Entry 7NJR (electron microscopy, 2.56 A resolution); this record covers chains G and H of the 20 polymer chains in the assembly.

== Chain G ==
Protein: ATP synthase gamma chain
Organism: Mycobacterium smegmatis (strain ATCC 700084 / mc(2)155)
Reference sequence: A0R201 (ATPG_MYCS2); residue numbers follow UniProt; this construct covers 1-307
Chain sequence (307 residues; numbered 1 to 307; the number before each row is that of its first residue):
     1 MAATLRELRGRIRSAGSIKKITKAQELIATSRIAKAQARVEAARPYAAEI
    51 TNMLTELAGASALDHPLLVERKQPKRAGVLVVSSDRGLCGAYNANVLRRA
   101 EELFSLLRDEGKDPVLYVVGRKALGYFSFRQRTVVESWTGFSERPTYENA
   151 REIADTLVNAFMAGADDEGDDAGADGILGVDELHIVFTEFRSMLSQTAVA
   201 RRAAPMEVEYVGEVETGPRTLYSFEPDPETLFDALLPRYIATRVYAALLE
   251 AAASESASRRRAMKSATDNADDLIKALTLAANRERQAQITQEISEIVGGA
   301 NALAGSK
Unresolved in the structure: 1-2, 215-219, 305-307

== Chain H ==
Protein: ATP synthase epsilon chain
Organism: Mycobacterium smegmatis (strain ATCC 700084 / mc(2)155)
Reference sequence: A0R1Z9 (ATPE_MYCS2); numbering as in UniProt (aligned over 1-121)
Chain sequence (121 residues; numbered 1 to 121; the number before each row is that of its first residue):
     1 MADLNVEIVAVERELWSGPATFVFTRTTAGEIGILPRHIPLVAQLVDDAM
    51 VRVEREGEDDLRIAVDGGFLSVTEETVRILVENAQFESEIDADAAKEDAA
   101 SDDERTAAWGRARLRALGQID
Unresolved in the structure: 1-2, 121

== Interface between chain G and chain H ==
Residue-residue contacts (46; chain G residue first):
  Arg-39(G) / Glu-12(H)  salt bridge
  Ala-42(G) / Glu-12(H)
  Ala-43(G) / Val-11(H)
  Ala-43(G) / Glu-12(H)  hydrogen bond (backbone-backbone)
  Tyr-46(G) / Val-9(H)  hydrophobic
  Tyr-46(G) / Ala-10(H)
  Tyr-46(G) / Val-11(H)  hydrophobic
  Tyr-46(G) / Leu-80(H)  hydrophobic
  Glu-49(G) / Leu-80(H)
  Met-53(G) / Val-42(H)  hydrophobic
  Met-53(G) / Leu-70(H)
  Met-53(G) / Ser-71(H)
  Met-53(G) / Leu-80(H)  hydrophobic
  Thr-146(G) / Glu-12(H)
  Tyr-147(G) / Val-11(H)  hydrophobic
  Tyr-147(G) / Glu-12(H)  hydrogen bond (backbone-side chain)
  Tyr-147(G) / Glu-82(H)
  Glu-148(G) / Asn-83(H)
  Arg-151(G) / Glu-82(H)  salt bridge
  Arg-151(G) / Arg-105(H)
  Tyr-222(G) / Pro-40(H)  hydrophobic
  Tyr-222(G) / Val-42(H)  hydrophobic
  Tyr-222(G) / Thr-73(H)  hydrogen bond
  Ser-223(G) / Ile-39(H)
  Ser-223(G) / Pro-40(H)  hydrogen bond (side chain-backbone)
  Ser-223(G) / Leu-41(H)
  Ser-223(G) / Val-42(H)  hydrogen bond (backbone-backbone)
  Phe-224(G) / Val-42(H)
  Glu-225(G) / Thr-27(H)  hydrogen bond
  Glu-225(G) / Ala-29(H)
  Glu-225(G) / Ile-32(H)
  Glu-225(G) / Val-42(H)  hydrogen bond (backbone-backbone)
  Glu-225(G) / Ala-43(H)
  Glu-225(G) / Gln-44(H)
  Pro-226(G) / Thr-28(H)
  Leu-231(G) / Val-42(H)
  Leu-231(G) / Ala-43(H)
  Leu-231(G) / Gln-44(H)
  Leu-231(G) / Phe-69(H)  hydrophobic
  Ala-234(G) / Gln-44(H)
  Leu-235(G) / Phe-69(H)  hydrophobic
  Arg-238(G) / Gly-67(H)  hydrogen bond (side chain-backbone)
  Arg-238(G) / Phe-69(H)
  Arg-238(G) / Glu-82(H)  salt bridge
  Tyr-245(G) / Val-11(H)
  Tyr-245(G) / Glu-12(H)  hydrogen bond
Interface residues without a listed pair, chain G (23 interface residues in all): Ile-50, Thr-220, Leu-221
Interface residues without a listed pair, chain H (29 interface residues in all): Arg-13, Glu-14, Gly-68, Val-72, Arg-78, Val-81

== Summary ==
The interface between chain G and chain H involves 23 residues on one side and 29 on the other; the contacts
include 9 hydrogen bonds and 3 salt bridges. Polar pairs include Arg-39(G)/Glu-12(H), Arg-151(G)/Glu-82(H) and
Arg-238(G)/Glu-82(H).
Chain G is ATP synthase gamma chain and chain H is ATP synthase epsilon chain, both from Mycobacterium
smegmatis (strain ATCC 700084 / mc(2)155); the structure, Mycobacterium smegmatis ATP synthase state 3b, was
determined by electron microscopy together with 7NJK, 7NJL, 7NJM, 7NJN, 7NJO, 7NJP and 20 further entries from
the same study.
